3KFD - chains A and E of the 6 polymer chains in the assembly; structure by X-ray diffraction, 3.00 A resolution.

# Chain A
Protein: Transforming growth factor beta-1
Source organism: Homo sapiens
UniProt: P01137 (TGFB1_HUMAN); residues 1-112 here correspond to UniProt positions 279-390 (UniProt number = residue number + 278)
Amino-acid sequence (112 residues; row label = number of the first residue in the row):
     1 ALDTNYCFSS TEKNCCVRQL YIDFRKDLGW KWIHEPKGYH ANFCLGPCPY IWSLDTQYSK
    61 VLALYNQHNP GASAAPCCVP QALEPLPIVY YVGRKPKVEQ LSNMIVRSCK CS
Disulfides: Cys7-Cys16, Cys15-Cys78, Cys44-Cys109, Cys48-Cys111
What the authors report for this chain:
  - specificity-determining residues: Ile51, Gln67 (proposed by the authors, not directly observed)

# Chain E
Protein: TGF-beta receptor type-2
Source organism: Homo sapiens
Notes: fragment: extracellular domain
UniProt: P37173 (TGFR2_HUMAN); residues 15-130 here correspond to UniProt positions 38-153 (UniProt number = residue number + 23)
Amino-acid sequence (116 residues; row label = number of the first residue in the row):
    15 VTDNNGAVKF PQLCKFCDVR FSTCDNQKSC MSNCSITSIC EKPQEVCVAV WRKNDENITL
    75 ETVCHDPKLP YHDFILEDAA SPKCIMKEKK KPGETFFMCS CSSDECNDNI IFSEEY
Unresolved in the structure: 15-20, 129-130
Disulfides: Cys28-Cys61, Cys31-Cys48, Cys38-Cys44, Cys54-Cys78, Cys98-Cys113, Cys115-Cys120
Swiss-Prot annotation at these positions:
  - glycosylation (N-linked (GlcNAc...) asparagine): Asn47, Asn71

# Chain A / chain E interface
Residue-residue contacts (18):
  Arg25(A) - Glu119(E)  salt bridge
  Lys31(A) - Thr51(E)
  Lys31(A) - Glu119(E)
  Trp32(A) - Thr51(E)
  His34(A) - Ser49(E)  hydrogen bond (side chain-backbone)
  His34(A) - Ile50(E)
  Tyr91(A) - Ile50(E)  hydrophobic
  Tyr91(A) - Thr51(E)
  Tyr91(A) - Ser52(E)
  Tyr91(A) - Ile53(E)  hydrogen bond (backbone-backbone)
  Val92(A) - Ile53(E)
  Val92(A) - Glu55(E)
  Gly93(A) - Phe30(E)
  Gly93(A) - Ser52(E)  hydrogen bond (backbone-side chain)
  Gly93(A) - Ile53(E)  hydrogen bond (backbone-backbone)
  Arg94(A) - Phe30(E)
  Arg94(A) - Asp32(E)  salt bridge
  Arg94(A) - Val77(E)
Interface residues without a listed pair, chain A (9 interface residues in all): Tyr90
Interface residues without a listed pair, chain E (11 interface residues in all): Leu27
Interface features reported in the paper:
  - specific contacts: Arg25(A)-Glu119(E) (salt bridge), Arg94(A)-Asp32(E) (salt bridge)
  - interface residues, chain A: His34(A), Tyr91(A), Gly93(A)
  - interface residues, chain E: Phe30(E), Ser49(E), Ile50(E), Ser52(E), Ile53(E)

# In short
9 residues of chain A and 11 residues of chain E are in contact, with 4 hydrogen bonds and 2 salt bridges.
Among the polar pairs are Arg25(A)-Glu119(E), Arg94(A)-Asp32(E) and His34(A)-Ser49(E). The paper describes
salt bridges between Arg25(A) and Glu119(E) and Arg94(A) and Asp32(E). The paper reports interface residues
His34(A), Tyr91(A) and Phe30(E) among others; specificity determinants Ile51(A) and Gln67(A).
Here chain A is Transforming growth factor beta-1 and chain E is TGF-beta receptor type-2, both from Homo
sapiens. Entry 3KFD (Ternary complex of TGF-b1 reveals isoform-specific ligand recognition and receptor
recruitment in the superfamily) was determined by X-ray diffraction.
